8SSE - chains D and F of the 6 polymer chains in the assembly; structure by X-ray diffraction, 3.15 A resolution.

== Chain D (and F) ==
Name: Methionine synthase
Source organism: Thermus thermophilus HB8
Notes: EC 2.1.1.13; chain F of this document is another copy of the same molecule, construct and numbering; everything in this record applies to it too
Reference sequence: Q5SKM5 (Q5SKM5_THET8); residue numbers follow UniProt; this construct covers 663-1185
Chain sequence (523 residues; each row starts with the number of its first residue):
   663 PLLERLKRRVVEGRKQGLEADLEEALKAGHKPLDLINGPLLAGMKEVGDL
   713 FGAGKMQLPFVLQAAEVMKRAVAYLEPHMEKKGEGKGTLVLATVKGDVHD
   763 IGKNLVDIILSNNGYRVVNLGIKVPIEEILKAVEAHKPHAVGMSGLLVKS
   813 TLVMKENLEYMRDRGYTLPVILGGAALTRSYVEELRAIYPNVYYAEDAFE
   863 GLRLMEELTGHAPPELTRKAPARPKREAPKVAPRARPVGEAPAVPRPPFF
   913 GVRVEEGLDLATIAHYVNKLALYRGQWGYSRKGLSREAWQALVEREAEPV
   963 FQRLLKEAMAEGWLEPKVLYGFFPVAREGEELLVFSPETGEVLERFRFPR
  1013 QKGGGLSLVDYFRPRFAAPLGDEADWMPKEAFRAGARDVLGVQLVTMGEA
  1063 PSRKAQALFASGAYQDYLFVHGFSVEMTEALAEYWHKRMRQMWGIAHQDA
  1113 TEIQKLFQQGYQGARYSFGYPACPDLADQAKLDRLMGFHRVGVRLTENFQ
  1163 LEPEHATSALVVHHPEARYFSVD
Unresolved in the structure: 744-745, 881-895 (chain F: 744-745, 881-896)
What the authors report for this chain:
  - binding site for cobalamin: His761, Tyr1132

== Chain D / chain F interface ==
Pairs across the interface - 6 pairs, chain D then chain F:
  Arg824(D) - Arg898(F)
  Ala849(D) - Arg898(F)
  Ile850(D) - Arg898(F)
  His873(D) - Arg948(F)
  Pro875(D) - Arg943(F)
  Glu877(D) - Lys944(F)  salt bridge
Interface residues without a listed pair, chain F (5 interface residues in all): Ala897

== Overview ==
Chain D and chain F form an interface of 6 and 5 residues respectively; the contacts include 1 salt bridge.
Its one salt-bridged contact is Glu877(D)-Lys944(F). From the paper: a binding site for cobalamin at His761(D)
and Tyr1132(D).
Chain D and chain F are both Methionine synthase (Thermus thermophilus HB8); the structure, Methionine
synthase, C-terminal fragment, Cobalamin and Reactivation Domains from Thermus thermophilus HB8, was
determined by X-ray diffraction (same publication as 8SSC and 8SSD).
